Entry 8ZM3 (electron microscopy, 3.10 A resolution); this record covers chains K and D of the 11 polymer chains in the assembly.

# Chain K
Molecule: CRISPR system Cascade subunit CasC
Organism: Candidatus Cloacimonetes bacterium ADurb.Bin088
UniProt: A0A1V6F8B5 (A0A1V6F8B5_9BACT); residue numbers follow UniProt; this construct covers 1-378
Chain sequence (378 residues; row label = number of the first residue in the row):
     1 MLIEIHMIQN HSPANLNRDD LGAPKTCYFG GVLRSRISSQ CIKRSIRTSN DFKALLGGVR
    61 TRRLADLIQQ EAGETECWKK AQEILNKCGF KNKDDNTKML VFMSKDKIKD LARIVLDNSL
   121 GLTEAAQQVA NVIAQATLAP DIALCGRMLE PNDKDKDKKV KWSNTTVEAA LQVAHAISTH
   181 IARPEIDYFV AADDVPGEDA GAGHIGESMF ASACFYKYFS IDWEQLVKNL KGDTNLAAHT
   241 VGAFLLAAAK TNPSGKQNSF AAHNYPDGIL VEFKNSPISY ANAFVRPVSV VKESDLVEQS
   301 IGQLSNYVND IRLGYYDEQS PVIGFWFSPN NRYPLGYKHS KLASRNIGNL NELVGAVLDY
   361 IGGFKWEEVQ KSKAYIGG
Disordered / not traced: 92-94, 193-207, 257-262, 317-323, 360, 374-378

# Chain D
Molecule: CRISPR-associated endoribonuclease Cse3
Organism: Candidatus Cloacimonetes bacterium ADurb.Bin088
Notes: EC 3.1.-.-
UniProt: A0A1V6F8C4 (A0A1V6F8C4_9BACT); residues 1-272 here = UniProt positions 1-272
Chain sequence (272 residues; numbered 1 to 272; the number before each row is that of its first residue):
     1 MIYLSRLLID TGGNPDRPRP GRKWLDNIYN VHRRLSMAFP SGLRREQDPH FLKPFSPNDF
    61 QKTPFLFRVD NNIDGNDKRA IIIVQSVLEP DWDYCFQNAL DFLAAPPETK EYNPEFKAGQ
   121 LLRFRLRVNA SVRRHIPEMV QQDGQTIETG KILHKRVSLT WDASSTPDQA LADWLAAKSP
   181 KLGFTLQRCE LLQLGWVYGS KPEPKNVKVK EQGQGYWREH KYNPLRFRAA LLEGVLEVDD
   241 PKLFLKTLSS GIGKAKSFGF GLLSVLPIRN DG
Disordered / not traced: 269-272

# How chain K and chain D interact
Residue-residue contacts (65; chain K residue first):
  Pro13(K) - Leu192(D)
  Ala14(K) - Leu191(D)
  Ala14(K) - Leu192(D)
  Arg18(K) - Gln193(D)
  Asp20(K) - Arg22(D)  salt bridge
  Asp20(K) - Asp26(D)
  Leu21(K) - Leu25(D)
  Leu21(K) - Asp26(D)
  Leu21(K) - Asn71(D)
  Gly22(K) - Gln193(D)  hydrogen bond (backbone-side chain)
  Ala23(K) - Asn71(D)
  Pro24(K) - Asn72(D)
  Thr26(K) - Asn72(D)
  Thr26(K) - Lys78(D)  hydrogen bond
  Tyr28(K) - Asn76(D)  hydrogen bond (side chain-backbone)
  Gly31(K) - Asn76(D)
  Val32(K) - Asn76(D)
  Leu33(K) - Lys78(D)
  Asp66(K) - Gln142(D)
  Asp66(K) - Gly144(D)
  Thr75(K) - Gln145(D)
  Trp78(K) - Asp143(D)
  Trp78(K) - Gly144(D)
  Ile181(K) - Asp74(D)
  Ala182(K) - Asp74(D)
  Arg183(K) - Asn72(D)
  Arg183(K) - Asp74(D)  hydrogen bond (backbone-side chain)
  Pro184(K) - Asn72(D)
  Pro184(K) - Ile73(D)  hydrophobic
  Pro184(K) - Asp74(D)
  Glu185(K) - Asp70(D)
  Glu185(K) - Asn71(D)
  Glu185(K) - Asn72(D)
  Glu185(K) - Ile73(D)
  Glu185(K) - Arg125(D)  salt bridge
  Ile186(K) - Arg123(D)
  Ile186(K) - Arg125(D)
  Ile186(K) - Glu233(D)
  Asp187(K) - Arg6(D)  salt bridge
  Asp187(K) - Ile73(D)
  Tyr188(K) - Ile83(D)
  Tyr188(K) - Arg123(D)
  Tyr188(K) - Arg125(D)
  Tyr188(K) - Glu233(D)  hydrogen bond
  Tyr188(K) - Ser264(D)
  Tyr188(K) - Leu266(D)  hydrophobic
  Phe189(K) - Leu4(D)
  Phe189(K) - Ser5(D)
  Phe189(K) - Arg6(D)
  Phe189(K) - Glu108(D)
  Phe189(K) - Lys110(D)  hydrogen bond (backbone-side chain)
  Val190(K) - Lys110(D)
  Ala191(K) - Tyr112(D)
  Ala191(K) - Val265(D)
  Ala192(K) - Tyr112(D)  hydrogen bond (backbone-side chain)
  Ala192(K) - Val265(D)
  Ala192(K) - Pro267(D)
  Ser208(K) - Arg188(D)  hydrogen bond
  Ser208(K) - Glu190(D)  hydrogen bond
  Met209(K) - Arg188(D)  hydrogen bond
  Met209(K) - Glu190(D)
  Met209(K) - Glu233(D)
  Phe210(K) - Glu190(D)
  Phe210(K) - Leu192(D)  hydrophobic
  Lys256(K) - Pro167(D)
Interface residues without a listed pair, chain K (33 interface residues in all): Gln69
Interface residues without a listed pair, chain D (37 interface residues in all): Asp77, Ile81, Gly234

# Summary
33 residues of chain K face 37 of chain D across their interface; the contacts include 10 hydrogen bonds and 3
salt bridges. Among the polar pairs are Asp20(K)-Arg22(D), Glu185(K)-Arg125(D) and Asp187(K)-Arg6(D).
Here chain K is CRISPR system Cascade subunit CasC and chain D is CRISPR-associated endoribonuclease Cse3,
both from Candidatus Cloacimonetes bacterium ADurb.Bin088. Entry 8ZM3 (Cryo-EM strcuture of Cas5-HNH
Cascade,apo-Conf2) was determined by electron microscopy together with 8ZOL, 8ZP9, 9JXS and 8ZP7 from the same
study.
